Entry 6RZV (electron microscopy, 20.60 A resolution (very low resolution: no residue pairs are listed; an interface is given only as per-side residue counts)); this record covers chains E and J of the 16 polymer chains in the assembly.

Chain E (and J):
Protein: Putative mitochondrial dynamin protein
Source organism: Chaetomium thermophilum var. thermophilum DSM 1495
Notes: chain J of this document is another copy of the same molecule, construct and numbering; everything in this record applies to it too
Reference sequence: G0SGC7 (G0SGC7_CHATD); numbering as in UniProt (aligned over 219-913)
Amino-acid sequence (695 residues; numbered 219 to 913; the number before each row is that of its first residue):
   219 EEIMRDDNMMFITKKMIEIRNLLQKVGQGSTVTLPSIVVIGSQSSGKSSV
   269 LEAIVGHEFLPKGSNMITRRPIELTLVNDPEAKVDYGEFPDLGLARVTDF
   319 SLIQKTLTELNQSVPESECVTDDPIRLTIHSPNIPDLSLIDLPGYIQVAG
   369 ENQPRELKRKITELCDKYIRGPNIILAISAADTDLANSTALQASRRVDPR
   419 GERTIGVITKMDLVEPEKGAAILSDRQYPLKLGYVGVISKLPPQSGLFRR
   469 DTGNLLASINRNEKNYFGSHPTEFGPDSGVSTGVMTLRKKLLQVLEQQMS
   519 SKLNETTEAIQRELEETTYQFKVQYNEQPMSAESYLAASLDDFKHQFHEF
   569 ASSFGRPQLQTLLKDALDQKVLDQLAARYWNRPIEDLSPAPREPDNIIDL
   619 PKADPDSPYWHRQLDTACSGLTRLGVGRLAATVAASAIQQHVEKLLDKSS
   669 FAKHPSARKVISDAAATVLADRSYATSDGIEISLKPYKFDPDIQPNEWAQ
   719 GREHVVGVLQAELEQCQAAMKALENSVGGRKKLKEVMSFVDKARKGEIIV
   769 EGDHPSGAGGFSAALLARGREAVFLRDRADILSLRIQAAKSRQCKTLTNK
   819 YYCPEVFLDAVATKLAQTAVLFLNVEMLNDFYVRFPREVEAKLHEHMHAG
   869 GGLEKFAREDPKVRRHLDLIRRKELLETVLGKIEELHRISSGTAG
Unresolved in the structure: 219-223, 333-338, 365-374, 459-470, 911-913
Cystine bridges: Cys812-Cys821
Curated features (UniProtKB/Swiss-Prot):
  - region: Gly259 to Ser266 (G1 motif), Ile285 to Arg287 (G2 motif), Asp359 to Gly362 (G3 motif), Thr427 to Asp430 (G4 motif), Ile456 to Leu459 (G5 motif)
  - binding site (GTP): Ser262, Gly264, Lys265, Ser266, Ser267, Gly281, Lys428, Asp430, Ser457
  - binding site (Mg(2+)): Ser266, Thr286, Asp359
From the paper describing this entry:
  - mutagenesis - Y537A, D559A, K562A, R646A: unchanged binding to liposome
  - mutagenesis - Y537A, D559A, K562A, R646A: unchanged catalytic activity on liposome

Interface between chain E and chain J:
At this resolution (21 A) residue pairs are not listed: 38 residues of chain E and 43 of chain J lie at the interface.

Overview:
38 residues of chain E and 43 residues of chain J are in contact. The paper reports that Y537A, D559A and
K562A of chain E, among others, leave binding to liposome unchanged; Y537A, D559A and K562A of chain E, among
others, leave catalytic activity on liposome unchanged.
Chain E and chain J are both Putative mitochondrial dynamin protein (Chaetomium thermophilum var. thermophilum
DSM 1495); the structure, Structure of s-Mgm1 decorating the inner surface of tubulated lipid membranes, was
determined by electron microscopy (same publication as 6RZT, 6RZU, 6RZW and 6QL4).
